Entry 9D44 (X-ray diffraction, 1.42 A resolution); this record covers chain A.

== Chain A ==
Name: Phage tail component domain protein
Organism: Bacteroides ovatus (strain ATCC 8483 / DSM 1896 / JCM 5824 / BCRC 10623 / CCUG 4943 / NCTC 11153)
UniProtKB: A0AAN3A5R0 (A0AAN3A5R0_BACO1); residue numbers follow UniProt; this construct covers 21-499
Chain sequence (480 residues; row label = number of the first residue in the row):
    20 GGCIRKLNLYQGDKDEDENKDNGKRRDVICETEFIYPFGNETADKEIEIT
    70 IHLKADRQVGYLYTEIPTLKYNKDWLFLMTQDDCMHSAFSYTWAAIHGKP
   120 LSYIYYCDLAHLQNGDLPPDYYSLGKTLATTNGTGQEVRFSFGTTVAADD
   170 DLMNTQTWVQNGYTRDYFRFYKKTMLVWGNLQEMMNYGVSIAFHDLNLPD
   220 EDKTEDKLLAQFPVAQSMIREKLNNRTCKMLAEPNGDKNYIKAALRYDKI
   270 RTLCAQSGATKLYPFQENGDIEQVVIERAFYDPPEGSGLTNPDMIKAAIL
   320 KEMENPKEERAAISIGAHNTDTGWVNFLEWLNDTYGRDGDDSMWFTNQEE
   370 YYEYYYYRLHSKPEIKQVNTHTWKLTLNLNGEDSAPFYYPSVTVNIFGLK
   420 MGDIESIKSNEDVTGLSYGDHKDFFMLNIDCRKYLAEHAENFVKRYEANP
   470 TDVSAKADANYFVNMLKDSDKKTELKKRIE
Unresolved in the structure: 20-39
Sequence notes: expression tag (20)
Ion coordination: Co2+: Asp-102, His-213
Reported in the primary citation:
  - Co2+ coordination: Asp-102, His-213
  - catalytic residues: His-337 (by similarity / conservation)

== In short ==
The Co2+ site is built by Asp-102 and His-213. The paper reports the catalytic residue His-337; Co2+
coordination by Asp-102 and His-213.
Chain A is Phage tail component domain protein (Bacteroides ovatus (strain ATCC 8483 / DSM 1896 / JCM 5824 /
BCRC 10623 / CCUG 4943 / NCTC 11153)); the structure, Crystal structure of Co(II)-bound polysaccharide
deacetylase from Bacteroides ovatus, was determined by X-ray diffraction, deposited together with 9D4I, 9D5T
and 9D60.
